8ABF - chains P and S of the 20 polymer chains in the assembly; structure by electron microscopy, 2.30 A resolution.

Chain P:
Protein: Cytochrome b-c1 complex subunit Rieske, mitochondrial
From: Yarrowia lipolytica
Notes: EC 7.1.1.8
Reference sequence: Q6CI02 (Q6CI02_YARLI); residues 1-225 here = UniProt positions 1-225
Amino-acid sequence (225 residues; each row starts with the number of its first residue):
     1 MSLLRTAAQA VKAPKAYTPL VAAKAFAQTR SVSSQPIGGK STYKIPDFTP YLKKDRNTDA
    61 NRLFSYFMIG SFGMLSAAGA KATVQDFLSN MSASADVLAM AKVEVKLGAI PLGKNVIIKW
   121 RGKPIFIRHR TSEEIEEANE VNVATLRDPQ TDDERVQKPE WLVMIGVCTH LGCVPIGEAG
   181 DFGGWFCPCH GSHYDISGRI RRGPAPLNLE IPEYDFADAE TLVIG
Disordered / not traced: 1-38, 225
Disulfides: Cys173-Cys189
Metal / ion sites: 2Fe-2S cluster Fe: Cys168, His170, Cys187, His190
Ligand contacts:
  - 2Fe-2S cluster (FES): Cys168, His170, Leu171, Gly172, Cys173, Cys187, Cys189, His190, Gly191, Ser192, Pro204
  - 1,2-diacyl-sn-glycero-3-phosphocholine (PC1): Tyr66, Ile69, Gly73, Ser76, Ala77, Ala80
  - phosphatidylethanolamine (PTY), molecule 1: Ile69, Phe72, Gly73, Ser76
  - phosphatidylethanolamine (PTY), molecule 2: Gly79, Ala80, Lys81, Ala82, Thr83, Val84, Gln85, Asp86

Chain S:
Protein: Cytochrome b-c1 complex subunit 8
From: Yarrowia lipolytica
Reference sequence: Q6C387 (Q6C387_YARLI); residues 3-95 here correspond to UniProt positions 1-93 (UniProt number = residue number - 2)
Amino-acid sequence (93 residues; row label = number of the first residue in the row):
     3 MGGNGHYMGW WGHMGSPPQK GIAGYTISPF AARPFAGVVH AAIFNTFRRT KNQALFVILP
    63 VSFFYYVWTQ ASEKNEWLYT KAGRHELAKA LAE
Disordered / not traced: 3-8, 94-95
Ligand contacts: 1,2-diacyl-sn-glycero-3-phosphocholine (PC1): Gln55, Phe58, Val59, Val63

Interface between chain P and chain S:
Contacting residue pairs - 23 pairs, chain P then chain S:
  Thr42(P) - Ala25(S)
  Thr42(P) - Tyr27(S)  hydrogen bond (backbone-side chain)
  Ile45(P) - Tyr27(S)  hydrophobic
  Pro46(P) - Tyr27(S)
  Phe48(P) - Tyr27(S)
  Phe48(P) - Thr28(S)
  Phe48(P) - Ile29(S)  hydrophobic
  Thr49(P) - Arg35(S)  hydrogen bond (backbone-side chain)
  Pro50(P) - Arg35(S)  hydrogen bond (backbone-side chain)
  Pro50(P) - Ala38(S)
  Tyr51(P) - Ala33(S)
  Tyr51(P) - Ala34(S)
  Tyr51(P) - Arg35(S)  hydrogen bond (backbone-backbone)
  Leu52(P) - Ala33(S)
  Leu52(P) - Arg35(S)  hydrogen bond (backbone-side chain)
  Lys53(P) - Phe32(S)  hydrogen bond (side chain-backbone)
  Lys53(P) - Ala33(S)  hydrogen bond (backbone-backbone)
  Lys53(P) - Ala34(S)  hydrogen bond (side chain-backbone)
  Lys53(P) - Arg35(S)
  Arg56(P) - Ala33(S)
  Asn61(P) - Phe32(S)  hydrogen bond (side chain-backbone)
  Ser65(P) - Phe32(S)
  Tyr66(P) - Phe32(S)
Interface residues without a listed pair, chain P (14 interface residues in all): Arg62
Interface residues without a listed pair, chain S (10 interface residues in all): Pro31

Overview:
The interface between chain P and chain S involves 14 residues on one side and 10 on the other, with 9
hydrogen bonds. Among the polar pairs are Thr42(P)-Tyr27(S), Thr49(P)-Arg35(S) and Pro50(P)-Arg35(S). Chain P
binds 2Fe-2S cluster, phosphatidylethanolamine and 1,2-diacyl-sn-glycero-3-phosphocholine. Bound to chain S:
1,2-diacyl-sn-glycero-3-phosphocholine.
Here chain P is Cytochrome b-c1 complex subunit Rieske, mitochondrial and chain S is Cytochrome b-c1 complex
subunit 8, both from Yarrowia lipolytica. Entry 8ABF (Complex III2 from Yarrowia lipolytica, oxidised with
ferricyanide, int-position) was determined by electron microscopy (same publication as 8AB6, 8AB7, 8AB8, 8AB9,
8ABA, 8ABB and 11 further entries).
